Entry 3UO2 (X-ray diffraction, 2.13 A resolution); this record covers chain A.

Chain A:
Name: J-type co-chaperone JAC1, mitochondrial
Organism: Saccharomyces cerevisiae
UniProt: P53193 (JAC1_YEAST); numbering as in UniProt (aligned over 10-184)
Sequence (175 residues; numbered 10 to 184; the number before each row is that of its first residue):
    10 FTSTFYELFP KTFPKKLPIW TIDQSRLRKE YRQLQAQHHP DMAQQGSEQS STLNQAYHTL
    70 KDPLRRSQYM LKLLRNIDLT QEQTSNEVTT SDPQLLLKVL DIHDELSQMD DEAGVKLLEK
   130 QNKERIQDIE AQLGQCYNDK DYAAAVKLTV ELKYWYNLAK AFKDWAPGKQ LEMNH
Unresolved in the structure: 47-55, 179-184
Swiss-Prot annotation at these positions:
  - motif: His48 to Asp50 (HSP70 binding)
  - mutagenesis: Lys20 (K20A: Decreases JAC1 ATPase activator activity; when associated with A-35; S-38 and L-41. Abolishes JAC1 ATPase activator activity; when associated with A-35; S-38; L-41 and A-48), Asp32 (In JAC1-1; temperature sensitive; causes growth defect at high temperatures), Arg35 (R35A: Decreases JAC1 ATPase activator activity; when associated with A-20; S-38 and L-41. Abolishes JAC1 ATPase activator activity; when associated with A-20; S-38; L-41 and A-48), Lys38 (K38S: Decreases JAC1 ATPase activator activity; when associated with A-20; A-35 and L-41. Abolishes JAC1 ATPase activator activity; when associated with A-20; A-35; L-41 and A-48), Arg41 (R41L: Decreases JAC1 ATPase activator activity; when associated with A-20; A-35 and S-38. Abolishes JAC1 ATPase activator activity; when associated with A-20; A-35; S-38 and A-48), His48 to Asp50 (In JAC1-A3; temperature sensitive; causes growth defect at high temperatures), His48 (H48A: Decreases JAC1 ATPase activator activity. Decreases vegetative cell population growth. Sensitive to high temperature. Abolishes JAC1 ATPase activator activity; when associated with A-20; A-35 ...), Pro49 (P49A: Decreases JAC1 ATPase activator activity. Decreases vegetative cell population growth. Sensitive to high temperature), Asp50 (D50A: Decreases JAC1 ATPase activator activity. Decreases vegetative cell population growth. Sensitive to high temperature), Leu104 to Gln117 (In JAC1(LKDDEQ); impairs interaction with ISU1, but does not affect stimulation of SSQ1 ATPase activity)
From the paper describing this entry:
  - conformationally variable residues (order/disorder transition): Glu91 to Ser100
  - mutagenesis - L105A/L109A/Y163F: unchanged catalytic activity on Ssq1
  - mutagenesis - L105A/L109A/Y163A, Y163A (15 fold): decreased catalytic activity
  - mutagenesis - L105A/L109A/Y163F, Y163A: unchanged growth
  - mutagenesis - L105A/L109A/Y163A: decreased growth

Summary:
From UniProt: 8 mutagenesis sites. The paper reports that L105A/L109A/Y163A and Y163A reduce catalytic
activity; conformational variability at Glu91.
Chain A is J-type co-chaperone JAC1, mitochondrial (Saccharomyces cerevisiae); the structure, Jac1
co-chaperone from Saccharomyces cerevisiae, was determined by X-ray diffraction, deposited together with 3UO3.
